PDB entry 6JLH | X-ray diffraction, 2.37 A resolution | chains A and B of the 4 polymer chains in the assembly

# Chain A
Protein: Secretagogin
Organism: Danio rerio
Reference sequence: Q5XJX1 (SEGN_DANRE); residue numbers follow UniProt; this construct covers 7-267
Sequence (261 residues; each row starts with the number of its first residue):
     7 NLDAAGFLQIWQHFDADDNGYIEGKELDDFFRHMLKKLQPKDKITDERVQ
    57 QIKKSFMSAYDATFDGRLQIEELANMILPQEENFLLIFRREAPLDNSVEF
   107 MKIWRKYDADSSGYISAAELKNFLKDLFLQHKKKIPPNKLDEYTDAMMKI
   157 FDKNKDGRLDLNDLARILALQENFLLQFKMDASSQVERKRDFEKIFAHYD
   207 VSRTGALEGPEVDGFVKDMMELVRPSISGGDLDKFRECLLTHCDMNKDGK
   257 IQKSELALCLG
Modified / non-standard residues: Mse40, Mse63, Mse82, Mse107, Mse153, Mse154, Mse186, Mse225, Mse226, Mse251 (selenomethionine; parent Met)
Disulfides: Cys249-Cys265
Ion coordination: Ca2+ site 1: Asp21, Asp23, Asn25, Tyr27, Glu32; Ca2+ site 2: Asp67, Thr69, Asp71, Arg73, Glu78; Ca2+ site 3: Asp114, Asp116, Ser118, Tyr120, Glu125; Ca2+ site 4: Asp158, Asn160, Asp162, Arg164; Ca2+ site 5: Asp206, Ser208, Thr210, Ala212, Glu214, Glu217; Ca2+ site 6: Asp250, Asn252, Asp254, Lys256, Gln258, Glu261
UniProt features mapped onto this chain:
  - binding site (Ca(2+)): Asp21, Asp23, Asn25, Tyr27, Glu32, Asp114, Asp116, Ser118, Tyr120, Glu125, Asp158, Asn160, Asp162, Arg164, Asp169, Asp206, Ser208, Thr210, Glu217, Asp250 and 4 more in UniProt

# Chain B
Protein: Synaptosomal-associated protein 25
Organism: Homo sapiens
Reference sequence: P60880 (SNP25_HUMAN); residues 1-17 here correspond to UniProt positions 154-170 (UniProt number = residue number + 153)
Sequence (17 residues; each row starts with the number of its first residue):
     1 SGIIGNLRHMALDMGNE
Reported in the primary citation:
  - mutagenesis - G5S: decreased binding to hsSCGN
  - mutagenesis - G2D: abolished localization
  - mutagenesis - R8H: decreased localization to SCGN

# How chain A and chain B interact
Pairs across the interface (39):
  Leu181(A) - Ile4(B)
  Phe184(A) - Ile4(B)
  Lys185(A) - Gly2(B)
  Lys185(A) - Ile4(B)
  Mse186(A) - Ser1(B)
  Mse186(A) - Gly2(B)  hydrogen bond (backbone-backbone)
  Mse186(A) - Ile4(B)
  Mse186(A) - Gly5(B)
  Ala188(A) - Gly2(B)
  Ser189(A) - Ser1(B)  hydrogen bond (side chain-backbone)
  Ser189(A) - Gly2(B)
  Arg194(A) - Ser1(B)  hydrogen bond (side chain-backbone)
  Arg194(A) - Gly2(B)
  Arg194(A) - Ile3(B)
  Arg194(A) - Asn6(B)  hydrogen bond
  Asp197(A) - Ile3(B)
  Ile201(A) - Ile3(B)  hydrophobic
  Ile201(A) - Leu7(B)  hydrophobic
  Phe221(A) - Leu7(B)  hydrophobic
  Mse225(A) - Leu7(B)
  Mse225(A) - Met10(B)
  Mse225(A) - Ala11(B)
  Mse225(A) - Met14(B)  hydrophobic
  Mse226(A) - Ala11(B)
  Mse226(A) - Gly15(B)
  Leu228(A) - Ile4(B)  hydrophobic
  Leu228(A) - Arg8(B)  hydrogen bond (backbone-side chain)
  Val229(A) - Arg8(B)
  Val229(A) - Ala11(B)  hydrophobic
  Val229(A) - Leu12(B)  hydrophobic
  Phe241(A) - Met14(B)
  Cys244(A) - Met14(B)  hydrophobic
  Cys244(A) - Glu17(B)  hydrogen bond
  Leu245(A) - Met10(B)  hydrophobic
  Leu245(A) - Met14(B)
  His248(A) - Glu17(B)  salt bridge
  Leu266(A) - Asn6(B)  hydrogen bond (backbone-side chain)
  Leu266(A) - Leu7(B)
  Leu266(A) - Met10(B)  hydrophobic
Other interface residues (no listed pair), chain A (24 interface residues in all): Leu182, Phe198, Arg230, Leu262, Cys265
Interface features reported in the paper:
  - specific contacts: Leu181(A)-Leu7(B) (hydrophobic contact), Arg194(A)-Asn6(B) (hydrogen bond), Arg194(A)-Ser1(B) (hydrogen bond), Ile201(A)-Leu7(B) (hydrophobic contact), Phe221(A)-Leu7(B) (hydrophobic contact), Leu245(A)-Met10(B), Cys265(A)-Met10(B), Leu266(A)-Met10(B), Leu266(A)-Asn6(B), Arg8(B)-Leu228(A) (hydrogen bond)
  - interface residues, chain A: Arg194(A), Phe221(A), Mse225(A), Mse226(A), Leu228(A), Val229(A), Leu245(A), Cys265(A), Leu266(A)
  - interface residues, chain B: Met10(B), Ala11(B), Leu12(B)
  - hot spots on chain B (mutagenesis) - L7A, A11S: decreased binding to Secretagogin (chain A)
  - hot spots on chain B (mutagenesis) - G2D: abolished binding to Secretagogin (chain A)

# In short
24 residues of chain A face 14 of chain B across their interface; the contacts include 7 hydrogen bonds and 1
salt bridge. Among the polar pairs are His248(A)-Glu17(B), Ser189(A)-Ser1(B) and Arg194(A)-Ser1(B). The
authors report hydrophobic contacts between Leu181(A) and Leu7(B), Ile201(A) and Leu7(B) and Phe221(A) and
Leu7(B); hydrogen bonds between Arg194(A) and Asn6(B), Arg194(A) and Ser1(B) and Arg8(B) and Leu228(A);
contacts between Leu245(A) and Met10(B), Cys265(A) and Met10(B) and Leu266(A) and Met10(B) among others. The
paper reports that L7A and A11S of chain B reduce binding to Secretagogin (chain A); interface residues
Arg194(A), Phe221(A) and Met10(B) among others; 5 substitutions were tested in all.
Here chain A is Secretagogin (Danio rerio) and chain B is Synaptosomal-associated protein 25 (Homo sapiens).
Entry 6JLH (Structure of SCGN in complex with a Snap25 peptide) was determined by X-ray diffraction.
